Entry 1HYS (X-ray diffraction, 3.00 A resolution); this record covers chains E and A of the 6 polymer chains in the assembly.

# Chain E
Molecule: 23-nt RNA strand
Sequence (23 nucleotides; row label = number of the first residue in the row):
   854 UCAGCCACUU UUUAAAAGAA AAG

# Chain A
Protein: HIV-1 reverse transcriptase
Organism: Human immunodeficiency virus 1
Notes: EC 2.7.7.49; fragment: p66
UniProt: P03366 (POL_HV1B1); residues 1-553 here correspond to UniProt positions 168-720 (UniProt number = residue number + 167)
Amino-acid sequence (553 residues; row label = number of the first residue in the row):
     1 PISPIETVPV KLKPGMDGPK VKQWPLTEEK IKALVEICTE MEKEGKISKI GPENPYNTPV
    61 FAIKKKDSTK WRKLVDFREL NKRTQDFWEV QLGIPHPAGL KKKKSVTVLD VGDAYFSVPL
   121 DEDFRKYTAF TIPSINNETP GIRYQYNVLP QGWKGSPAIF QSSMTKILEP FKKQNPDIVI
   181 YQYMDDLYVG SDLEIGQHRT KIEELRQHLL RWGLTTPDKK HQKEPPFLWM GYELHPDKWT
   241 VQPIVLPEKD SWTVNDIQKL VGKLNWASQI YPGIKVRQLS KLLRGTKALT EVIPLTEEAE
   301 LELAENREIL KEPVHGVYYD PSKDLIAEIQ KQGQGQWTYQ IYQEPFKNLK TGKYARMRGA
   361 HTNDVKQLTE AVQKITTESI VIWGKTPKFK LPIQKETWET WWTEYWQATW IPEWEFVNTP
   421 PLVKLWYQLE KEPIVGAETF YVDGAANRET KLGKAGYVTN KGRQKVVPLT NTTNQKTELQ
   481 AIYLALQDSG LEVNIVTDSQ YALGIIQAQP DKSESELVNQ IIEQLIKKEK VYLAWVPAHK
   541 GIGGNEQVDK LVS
Sequence notes: engineered mutation Ser280 (Cys447 in P03366)
Reported in the primary citation:
  - binding site for the 22-nt DNA strand: Gly359, Ala360, His361, Thr473, Asn474, Gln475, Lys476, Tyr501, Ile505
  - binding site for the 23-nt RNA strand (chain E): Arg448, Asn474, Gln475, Gln500, His539
  - mutagenesis - Q475E, H539D, H539F: decreased catalytic activity (citing earlier work)
  - specificity-determining residues: Gln475 (proposed by the authors, not directly observed)

# How chain E and chain A interact
Pairs across the interface - 38 pairs, chain E then chain A:
  U854(E) - Val75(A)  phosphate contact
  U854(E) - Arg78(A)  phosphate contact
  U854(E) - Gly152(A)  sugar contact
  C855(E) - Arg78(A)  salt bridge to the phosphate
  C855(E) - Asn81(A)  sugar contact
  C855(E) - Gly152(A)  sugar contact
  C855(E) - Trp153(A)  hydrogen bond to the sugar
  C855(E) - Lys154(A)  hydrogen bond to the sugar
  C855(E) - Pro157(A)  sugar contact
  A856(E) - Glu89(A)  hydrogen bond to the sugar
  A856(E) - Lys154(A)  sugar contact
  A856(E) - Pro157(A)  sugar contact
  G857(E) - Glu89(A)  phosphate contact
  G857(E) - Gln91(A)  hydrogen bond to the sugar
  G857(E) - Ile94(A)  base contact
  G857(E) - Tyr183(A)  base contact
  C858(E) - Gly93(A)  sugar contact
  C858(E) - Ile94(A)  sugar contact
  C859(E) - Asn265(A)  sugar contact
  A860(E) - Asn265(A)  hydrogen bond to the sugar
  A860(E) - Lys353(A)  hydrogen bond to the phosphate
  C861(E) - Ser280(A)  hydrogen bond to the phosphate
  C861(E) - Ala355(A)  phosphate contact
  U862(E) - Arg277(A)  salt bridge to the phosphate
  U862(E) - Ser280(A)  hydrogen bond to the phosphate
  U862(E) - Lys281(A)  phosphate contact
  U862(E) - Arg284(A)  hydrogen bond to the sugar
  U863(E) - Arg284(A)  salt bridge to the phosphate
  U863(E) - Gly285(A)  phosphate contact
  G871(E) - Gln475(A)  base contact
  G871(E) - Gln500(A)  phosphate contact
  A872(E) - Asn474(A)  sugar contact
  A872(E) - Gln475(A)  hydrogen bond to the sugar
  A872(E) - Gln500(A)  hydrogen bond to the phosphate
  A873(E) - Arg448(A)  hydrogen bond to the base
  A873(E) - Asn474(A)  sugar contact
  A873(E) - His539(A)  salt bridge to the phosphate
  A874(E) - Arg448(A)  hydrogen bond to the sugar
Other interface residues (no listed pair), chain A (31 interface residues in all): Leu74, Phe77, Leu92, Gln151, Leu283, Thr286

# Overview
Chain E and chain A form an interface of 14 and 31 residues respectively; the contacts include 13 hydrogen
bonds and 4 salt bridges. Among the polar pairs are A873(E)-Arg448(A), C855(E)-Trp153(A) and
C855(E)-Lys154(A). From the paper: a binding site for the 22-nt DNA strand at Gly359(A), Ala360(A) and
His361(A) among others; Q475E, H539D and H539F of chain A reduce catalytic activity.
Chain E is a 23-nt RNA strand and chain A is HIV-1 reverse transcriptase (Human immunodeficiency virus 1); the
structure, Crystal structure of HIV-1 reverse transcriptase in complex with a polypurine tract rna:dna, was
determined by X-ray diffraction.
